PDB entry 8SDQ | X-ray diffraction, 1.85 A resolution | chains A and B

[Chain A]
Name: ATPase family AAA domain-containing protein 2
From: Homo sapiens
Notes: EC 3.6.1.-
UniProtKB: Q6PL18 (ATAD2_HUMAN); numbering as in UniProt (aligned over 966-1112)
Amino-acid sequence (152 residues; each row starts with the number of its first residue):
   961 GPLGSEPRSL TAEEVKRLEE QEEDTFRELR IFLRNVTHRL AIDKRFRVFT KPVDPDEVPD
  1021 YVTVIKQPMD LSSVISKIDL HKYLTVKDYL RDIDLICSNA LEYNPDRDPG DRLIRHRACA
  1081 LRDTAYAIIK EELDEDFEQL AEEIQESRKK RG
Disordered / not traced: 961-977, 1111-1112
Differences from the reference sequence: expression tag (961-965); engineered mutation Ala1101 (Cys in Q6PL18)

[Chain B]
Name: Histone H4
Amino-acid sequence (15 residues; each row starts with the number of its first residue):
     1 SGRGKGGKGL GKGGA
Disordered / not traced: 8-15
Modified residues: Ser1 (phosphoserine; SEP); Lys5 (N(6)-acetyllysine; ALY)
Reported in the primary citation:
  - post-translational modification sites: Ser1
  - mutagenesis - S1C, R3C: increased binding to ATPase family AAA domain-containing protein 2 (chain A)
  - mutagenesis - G4D, G4S: abolished binding to ATPase family AAA domain-containing protein 2 (chain A)

[How chain A and chain B interact]
Residue-residue contacts (17; chain A residue first):
  Phe1009(A) - Lys5(B)
  Val1013(A) - Lys5(B)
  Val1018(A) - Lys5(B)
  Asp1020(A) - Gly2(B)
  Asp1020(A) - Arg3(B)  hydrogen bond (side chain-backbone)
  Tyr1021(A) - Lys5(B)
  Glu1062(A) - Ser1(B)
  Tyr1063(A) - Ser1(B)
  Tyr1063(A) - Gly2(B)  hydrogen bond (backbone-backbone)
  Tyr1063(A) - Arg3(B)
  Tyr1063(A) - Gly4(B)  hydrogen bond (side chain-backbone)
  Asn1064(A) - Lys5(B)
  Pro1065(A) - Ser1(B)
  Pro1065(A) - Gly2(B)
  Pro1065(A) - Arg3(B)
  Pro1065(A) - Gly4(B)
  Ile1074(A) - Lys5(B)
Other interface residues (no listed pair), chain A (15 interface residues in all): Val1008, Pro1019, Val1024, Ala1060, Asp1071
The authors on this interface:
  - specific contacts: Phe1009(A)-Lys5(B) (hydrophobic contact), Val1013(A)-Lys5(B) (hydrophobic contact), Val1018(A)-Lys5(B) (hydrophobic contact), Asp1020(A)-Arg3(B) (water-mediated contact), Asp1020(A)-Gly2(B) (water-mediated contact), Glu1062(A)-Ser1(B) (backbone contact), Tyr1063(A)-Gly2(B) (hydrogen bond), Tyr1063(A)-Gly4(B) (hydrogen bond), Asn1064(A)-Lys5(B) (hydrogen bond), Asp1071(A)-Gly4(B) (water-mediated contact)

[In short]
Chain A and chain B form an interface of 15 and 5 residues respectively; the contacts include 3 hydrogen
bonds. Polar pairs include Asp1020(A)-Arg3(B), Tyr1063(A)-Gly4(B) and Tyr1063(A)-Gly2(B). The authors report
hydrophobic contacts between Phe1009(A) and Lys5(B), Val1013(A) and Lys5(B) and Val1018(A) and Lys5(B);
water-mediated contacts between Asp1020(A) and Arg3(B), Asp1020(A) and Gly2(B) and Asp1071(A) and Gly4(B); a
backbone contact between Glu1062(A) and Ser1(B). The paper reports that S1C and R3C of chain B increase
binding to ATPase family AAA domain-containing protein 2 (chain A); a modification site at Ser1(B); 4
substitutions were tested in all.
Chain A is ATPase family AAA domain-containing protein 2 (Homo sapiens) and chain B is Histone H4; the
structure, ATAD2 bromodomain in complex with H4S1phK5ac (res 1-15) ligand, was determined by X-ray diffraction
together with 8SDO, 8SDX, 8UHL and 8UK5 from the same study.
